PDB entry 4FJG | X-ray diffraction, 2.02 A resolution | chains A and P of the 3 polymer chains in the assembly

[Chain A]
Protein: DNA polymerase
From: Enterobacteria phage RB69
Notes: EC 2.7.7.7
UniProt: Q38087 (DPOL_BPR69); residue numbers follow UniProt; this construct covers 1-903
Sequence (903 residues; row label = number of the first residue in the row):
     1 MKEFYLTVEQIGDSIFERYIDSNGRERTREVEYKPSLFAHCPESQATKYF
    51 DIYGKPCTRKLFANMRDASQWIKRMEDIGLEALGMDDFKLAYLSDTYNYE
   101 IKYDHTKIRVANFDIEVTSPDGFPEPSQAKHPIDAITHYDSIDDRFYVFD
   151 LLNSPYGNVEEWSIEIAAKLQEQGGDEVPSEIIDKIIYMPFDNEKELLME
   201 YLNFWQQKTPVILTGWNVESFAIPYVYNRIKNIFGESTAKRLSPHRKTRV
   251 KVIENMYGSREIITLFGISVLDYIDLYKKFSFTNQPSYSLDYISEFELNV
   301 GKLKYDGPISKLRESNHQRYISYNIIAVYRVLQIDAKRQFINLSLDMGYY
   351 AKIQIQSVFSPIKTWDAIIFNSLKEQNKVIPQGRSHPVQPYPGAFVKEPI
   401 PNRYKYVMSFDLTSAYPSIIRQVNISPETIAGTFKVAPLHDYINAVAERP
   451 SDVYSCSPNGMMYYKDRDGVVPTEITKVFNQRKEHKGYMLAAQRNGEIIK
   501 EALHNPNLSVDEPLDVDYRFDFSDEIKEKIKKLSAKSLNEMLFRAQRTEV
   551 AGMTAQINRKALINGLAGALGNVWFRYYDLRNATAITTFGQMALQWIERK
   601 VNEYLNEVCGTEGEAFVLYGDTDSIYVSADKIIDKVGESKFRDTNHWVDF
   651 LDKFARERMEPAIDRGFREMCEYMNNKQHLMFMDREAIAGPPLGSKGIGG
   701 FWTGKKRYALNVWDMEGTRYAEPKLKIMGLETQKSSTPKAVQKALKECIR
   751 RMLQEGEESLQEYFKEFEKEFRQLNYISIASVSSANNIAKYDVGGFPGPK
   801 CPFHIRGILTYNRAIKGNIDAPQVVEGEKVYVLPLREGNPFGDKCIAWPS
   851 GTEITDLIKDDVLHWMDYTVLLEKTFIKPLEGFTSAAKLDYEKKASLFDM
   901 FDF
Unresolved in the structure: 902-903
Construct notes: engineered mutation Ala222 (Asp in Q38087), Ala327 (Asp in Q38087), Ala415 (Leu in Q38087), Ala561 (Leu in Q38087), Gly565 (Ser in Q38087), Ala567 (Tyr in Q38087)
Ion coordination: Ca2+ site 1 near Glu116 (its only coordinating residue here); Ca2+ site 2: Asp411, Leu412, Asp623 (together with 2'-deoxyadenosine 5'-triphosphate); Ca2+ site 3: Asn505, Asn507, Lys531; Ca2+ site 4: Asp623 (together with 2'-deoxyadenosine 5'-triphosphate); Ca2+ site 5 near Glu716 (its only coordinating residue here)
Residues lining bound ligands: 2'-deoxyadenosine 5'-triphosphate (DTP): Asp411, Leu412, Thr413, Ser414, Ala415, Tyr416, Pro417, Arg482, Lys486, Lys560, Asn564, Thr622, Asp623
Swiss-Prot annotation at these positions:
  - region: Thr248 to Thr264 (Beta hairpin), Lys705 to Tyr708 (Binding of DNA in B-conformation), Leu897 to Phe903 (Interaction with the polymerase clamp)
  - binding site (Mg(2+)): Asp114, Glu116, Asp411, Leu412, Asp623
  - binding site (substrate): Ser414, Tyr416, Arg482, Lys560
  - site: Asp621 (Optimization of metal coordination by the polymerase active site), Lys706 (Optimization of metal coordination by the polymerase active site), Asp714 (Essential for viral replication)
What the authors report for this chain:
  - binding site for DNA template: Gly568

[Chain P]
Molecule: DNA primer
Sequence (13 nucleotides; numbered 103 to 115; the number before each row is that of its first residue):
   103 GCGGACTGCTTAC
Modified positions: DOC (2',3'-dideoxycytidine-5'-monophosphate) at position 115

[Chain A / chain P interface]
Residue-residue contacts (27; chain A residue first):
  Asn284(A) - DT112(P)  sugar contact
  Asn284(A) - DT113(P)  hydrogen bond to the phosphate
  Asp621(A) - DOC_115(P)  sugar contact
  Thr622(A) - DOC_115(P)  sugar contact
  Tyr626(A) - DOC_115(P)  phosphate contact
  Lys706(A) - DA114(P)  hydrogen bond to the base
  Tyr708(A) - DOC_115(P)  hydrogen bond to the phosphate
  Met728(A) - DA114(P)  phosphate contact
  Met728(A) - DOC_115(P)  phosphate contact
  Gly729(A) - DT113(P)  phosphate contact
  Gly729(A) - DA114(P)  hydrogen bond to the phosphate
  Gln733(A) - DT113(P)  sugar contact
  Gln733(A) - DA114(P)  phosphate contact
  Lys734(A) - DT113(P)  phosphate contact
  Ser735(A) - DT112(P)  phosphate contact
  Ser735(A) - DT113(P)  hydrogen bond to the phosphate
  Ser783(A) - DC111(P)  sugar contact
  Ser783(A) - DT112(P)  phosphate contact
  Ser784(A) - DC111(P)  phosphate contact
  Ser784(A) - DT112(P)  hydrogen bond to the phosphate
  Ala785(A) - DC111(P)  phosphate contact
  Asn786(A) - DC111(P)  hydrogen bond to the phosphate
  Lys790(A) - DG110(P)  salt bridge to the phosphate
  Tyr791(A) - DT109(P)  phosphate contact
  Tyr791(A) - DG110(P)  hydrogen bond to the phosphate
  His804(A) - DG110(P)  phosphate contact
  His804(A) - DC111(P)  salt bridge to the phosphate
Other interface residues (no listed pair), chain A (27 interface residues in all): Tyr257, Asp623, Lys726, Ile727, Ser736, Val782, Asn787, Pro802, Lys829

[In short]
27 residues of chain A and 7 residues of chain P are in contact, with 8 hydrogen bonds and 2 salt bridges.
Among the polar pairs are Lys706(A)-DA114(P), Asn284(A)-DT113(P) and Tyr708(A)-DOC_115(P). Ligands of chain A:
2'-deoxyadenosine 5'-triphosphate. The paper reports a binding site for DNA template at Gly568(A).
Chain A is DNA polymerase (Enterobacteria phage RB69) and chain P is DNA primer; the structure, RB69 DNA
polymerase ternary complex with dATP/dC, was determined by X-ray diffraction, deposited together with 4FJ5,
4FJ7, 4FJ8, 4FJ9, 4FJH, 4FJI and 9 further entries.
